PDB entry 7ZD2 | X-ray diffraction, 2.16 A resolution | chains A and D of the 4 polymer chains in the assembly

[Chain A (and D)]
Molecule: Adenosylhomocysteinase
Organism: Pseudomonas aeruginosa PAO1
Notes: EC 3.3.1.1; chain D of this document is another copy of the same molecule, construct and numbering; everything in this record applies to it too
UniProt: Q9I685 (SAHH_PSEAE); residues 1-469 here = UniProt positions 1-469
Chain sequence (472 residues; each row starts with the number of its first residue; numbers below 1 keep their minus sign (Ser-2 is residue -2)):
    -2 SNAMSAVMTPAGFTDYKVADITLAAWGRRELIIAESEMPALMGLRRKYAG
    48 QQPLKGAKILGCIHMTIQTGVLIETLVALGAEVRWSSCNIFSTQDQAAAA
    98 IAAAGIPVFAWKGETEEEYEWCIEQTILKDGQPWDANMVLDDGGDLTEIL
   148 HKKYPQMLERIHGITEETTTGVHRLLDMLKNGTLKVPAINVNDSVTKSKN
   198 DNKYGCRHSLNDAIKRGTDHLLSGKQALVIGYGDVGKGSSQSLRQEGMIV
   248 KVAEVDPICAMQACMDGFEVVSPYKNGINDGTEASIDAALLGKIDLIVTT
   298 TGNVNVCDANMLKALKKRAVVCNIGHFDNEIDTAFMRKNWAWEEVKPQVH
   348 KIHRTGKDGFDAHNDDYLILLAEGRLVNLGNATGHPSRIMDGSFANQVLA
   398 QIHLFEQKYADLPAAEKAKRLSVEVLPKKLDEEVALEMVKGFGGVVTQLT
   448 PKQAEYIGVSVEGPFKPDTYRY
Disordered / not traced: -2 to 8
Sequence notes: expression tag (-2 to 0)
Bound ions: K+: Gln65, Thr380, His382; Co2+ site 1: Asp139, His323; Co2+ site 2: His170, Asp174; Co2+ site 3 near His400 (its only coordinating residue here)
Small-molecule neighbours:
  - adenosine (ADN): Ile60, His61, Thr63, Gln65, Thr66, Asp139, Glu164, Thr165, Lys194, Asp198, His323, Leu373, Asn375, Leu376, Thr380, Gly381, His382, Met387, Phe391
  - NAD (nicotinamide-adenine-dinucleotide), molecule 1: Thr165, Thr166, Thr167, Lys194, Asp198, Asn199, Cys203, Ile227, Gly228, Tyr229, Gly230, Asp231, Val232, Gly233, Ala250, Glu251, Val252, Asp253, Cys256, Thr297, Thr298, Gly299, Asn300, Val303, Ile321, Gly322, His323, Leu373, Asn375, His382
  - NAD, molecule 2: Leu446, Gln450, Lys463, Tyr467
Curated features (UniProtKB/Swiss-Prot):
  - binding site (substrate): Thr63, Asp139, Glu164, Lys194, Asp198
  - binding site (NAD(+)): Thr165 to Thr167, Asn199, Gly228 to Gly233, Glu251, Asn300, Ile321 to His323, Asn375

[How chain A and chain D interact]
Pairs across the interface (137):
  His170(A) - Tyr453(D)
  His170(A) - Ile454(D)
  Asp190(A) - Arg468(D)  hydrogen bond (backbone-side chain)
  Val192(A) - Ile255(D)  hydrophobic
  Val192(A) - Arg468(D)
  Thr193(A) - Met258(D)
  Lys196(A) - Arg468(D)
  Lys196(A) - Tyr469(D)  hydrogen bond (side chain-backbone)
  Asn197(A) - Met258(D)
  Asn197(A) - Met262(D)
  Tyr201(A) - Gln259(D)
  Tyr201(A) - Met262(D)  hydrophobic
  Tyr201(A) - Asp263(D)  hydrogen bond
  Arg204(A) - Met262(D)  hydrogen bond (side chain-backbone)
  Gly230(A) - Tyr467(D)
  Asp231(A) - Tyr467(D)
  Asp231(A) - Tyr469(D)
  Lys234(A) - Tyr469(D)
  Glu251(A) - Val443(D)
  Glu251(A) - Thr444(D)  hydrogen bond (backbone-backbone)
  Val252(A) - Thr444(D)
  Val252(A) - Leu446(D)  hydrophobic
  Val252(A) - Phe462(D)
  Asp253(A) - Phe462(D)
  Asp253(A) - Lys463(D)  salt bridge
  Asp253(A) - Tyr469(D)
  Pro254(A) - Glu429(D)
  Pro254(A) - Ala432(D)
  Pro254(A) - Leu433(D)
  Pro254(A) - Val436(D)
  Pro254(A) - Phe462(D)
  Ile255(A) - Val192(D)  hydrophobic
  Ile255(A) - Asp428(D)
  Ile255(A) - Glu429(D)
  Ile255(A) - Ala432(D)
  Ile255(A) - Tyr469(D)  hydrophobic
  Cys256(A) - Lys463(D)
  Ala257(A) - Val436(D)
  Met258(A) - Thr193(D)
  Met258(A) - Met435(D)  hydrophobic
  Met258(A) - Val436(D)
  Gln259(A) - Tyr201(D)
  Gln259(A) - Tyr469(D)  hydrogen bond (side chain-backbone)
  Cys261(A) - Phe439(D)  hydrophobic
  Met262(A) - Asn197(D)
  Met262(A) - Tyr201(D)  hydrophobic
  Met262(A) - Arg204(D)  hydrogen bond (backbone-side chain)
  Met262(A) - Ile386(D)  hydrophobic
  Met262(A) - Met435(D)  hydrophobic
  Met262(A) - Phe439(D)  hydrophobic
  Asp263(A) - Tyr201(D)  hydrogen bond
  Val267(A) - Gly441(D)
  Val267(A) - Val442(D)  hydrogen bond (backbone-backbone)
  Val268(A) - Val442(D)
  Ser269(A) - Val442(D)
  Ser269(A) - Thr444(D)  hydrogen bond
  Pro270(A) - Thr444(D)
  Asn273(A) - Val442(D)
  Gly274(A) - Val442(D)
  Gly274(A) - Val443(D)
  Gly274(A) - Thr444(D)
  Gly274(A) - Gln445(D)  hydrogen bond (backbone-backbone)
  Ile275(A) - Gln445(D)
  Gly299(A) - Tyr453(D)
  Asn300(A) - Leu446(D)
  Asn300(A) - Gln450(D)
  Asn300(A) - Tyr453(D)
  Asn300(A) - Ile454(D)
  Val301(A) - Gln450(D)  hydrogen bond (backbone-side chain)
  Val301(A) - Tyr453(D)  hydrophobic
  Asn302(A) - Gln450(D)  hydrogen bond (backbone-side chain)
  Val303(A) - Gln450(D)
  Asn326(A) - Tyr453(D)  hydrogen bond
  Ile386(A) - Met262(D)  hydrophobic
  Asp428(A) - Ile255(D)
  Glu429(A) - Pro254(D)
  Glu429(A) - Ile255(D)
  Ala432(A) - Pro254(D)
  Ala432(A) - Ile255(D)
  Leu433(A) - Pro254(D)
  Met435(A) - Met258(D)  hydrophobic
  Met435(A) - Met262(D)  hydrophobic
  Val436(A) - Pro254(D)
  Val436(A) - Ala257(D)
  Val436(A) - Met258(D)
  Phe439(A) - Cys261(D)  hydrophobic
  Phe439(A) - Met262(D)  hydrophobic
  Gly441(A) - Val267(D)
  Val442(A) - Val267(D)  hydrogen bond (backbone-backbone)
  Val442(A) - Val268(D)
  Val442(A) - Ser269(D)
  Val442(A) - Asn273(D)
  Val442(A) - Gly274(D)
  Val443(A) - Glu251(D)
  Val443(A) - Val252(D)
  Val443(A) - Gly274(D)
  Thr444(A) - Glu251(D)  hydrogen bond (backbone-backbone)
  Thr444(A) - Val252(D)
  Thr444(A) - Ser269(D)  hydrogen bond
  Thr444(A) - Pro270(D)
  Thr444(A) - Gly274(D)
  Gln445(A) - Gly274(D)  hydrogen bond (backbone-backbone)
  Gln445(A) - Ile275(D)
  Leu446(A) - Val252(D)  hydrophobic
  Leu446(A) - Asn300(D)
  Thr447(A) - Asn276(D)
  Gln450(A) - Asn300(D)
  Gln450(A) - Val301(D)  hydrogen bond (side chain-backbone)
  Gln450(A) - Asn302(D)  hydrogen bond (side chain-backbone)
  Gln450(A) - Val303(D)
  Tyr453(A) - His170(D)  hydrogen bond (backbone-side chain)
  Tyr453(A) - Gly299(D)
  Tyr453(A) - Asn300(D)
  Tyr453(A) - Val301(D)  hydrophobic
  Tyr453(A) - Asn326(D)  hydrogen bond
  Ile454(A) - His170(D)
  Ile454(A) - Asn300(D)
  Phe462(A) - Val252(D)
  Phe462(A) - Asp253(D)
  Phe462(A) - Pro254(D)
  Lys463(A) - Asp253(D)  salt bridge
  Lys463(A) - Cys256(D)
  Tyr467(A) - Gly230(D)
  Tyr467(A) - Asp231(D)
  Tyr467(A) - Arg468(D)  hydrogen bond (backbone-side chain)
  Arg468(A) - Asp190(D)  hydrogen bond (side chain-backbone)
  Arg468(A) - Val192(D)
  Arg468(A) - Lys196(D)
  Arg468(A) - Tyr467(D)  hydrogen bond (side chain-backbone)
  Arg468(A) - Arg468(D)
  Arg468(A) - Tyr469(D)
  Tyr469(A) - Lys196(D)  hydrogen bond (backbone-side chain)
  Tyr469(A) - Asp231(D)
  Tyr469(A) - Lys234(D)
  Tyr469(A) - Ile255(D)  hydrophobic
  Tyr469(A) - Cys256(D)  hydrophobic
  Tyr469(A) - Gln259(D)  hydrogen bond (backbone-side chain)
Other interface residues (no listed pair), chain A (66 interface residues in all): Ala250, Tyr271, Asn276, Arg385, Lys425, Gly440, Gly455
Other interface residues (no listed pair), chain D (67 interface residues in all): Ala250, Tyr271, Arg385, Lys425, Gly440, Thr447, Lys449, Gly455

[In short]
The interface between chain A and chain D involves 66 residues on one side and 67 on the other, with 27
hydrogen bonds and 2 salt bridges. Polar contacts include Asp253(A)-Lys463(D), Asp190(A)-Arg468(D) and
Lys196(A)-Tyr469(D). Ligands of chain A: NAD and adenosine.
Chain A and chain D are both Adenosylhomocysteinase (Pseudomonas aeruginosa PAO1); the structure, Crystal
structure of Pseudomonas aeruginosa S-adenosyl-L-homocysteine hydrolase inhibited by Co2+ ions, was determined
by X-ray diffraction together with 7ZD0, 7ZD1, 7ZD3 and 7ZD4 from the same study.
